PDB entry 2AHB | X-ray diffraction, 2.00 A resolution | chains A and B

== Chain A (and B) ==
Protein: Beta- ketoacyl-ACP synthase III
Organism: Mycobacterium tuberculosis
Notes: EC 2.3.1.41; chain B of this document is another copy of the same molecule, construct and numbering; everything in this record applies to it too
Reference sequence: P0A574 (FABH_MYCTU); residues 1-335 here = UniProt positions 1-335
Chain sequence (356 residues; numbered -20 to 335; the number before each row is that of its first residue; numbers below 1 keep their minus sign (Met-20 is residue -20)):
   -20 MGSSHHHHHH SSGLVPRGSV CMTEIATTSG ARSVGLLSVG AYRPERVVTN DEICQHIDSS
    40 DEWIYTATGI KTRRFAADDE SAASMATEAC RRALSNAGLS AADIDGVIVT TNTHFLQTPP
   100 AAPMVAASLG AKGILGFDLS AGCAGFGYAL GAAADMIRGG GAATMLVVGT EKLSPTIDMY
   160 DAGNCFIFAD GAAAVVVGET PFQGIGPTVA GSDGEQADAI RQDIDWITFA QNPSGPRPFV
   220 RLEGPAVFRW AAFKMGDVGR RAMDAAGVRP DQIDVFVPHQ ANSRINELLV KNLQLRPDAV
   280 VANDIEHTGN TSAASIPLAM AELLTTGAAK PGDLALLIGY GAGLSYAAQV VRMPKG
Disordered / not traced: -20 to 0, 335
Differences from the reference sequence: cloning artifact (-20 to -17, -10 to 0); expression tag (-16 to -11); engineered mutation Ala46 (Arg in P0A574), Ala161 (Arg in P0A574)

== Chain A / chain B interface ==
Contacting residue pairs - 140 pairs, chain A then chain B:
  Thr2(A) with Val247(B); Gln251(B); Leu313(B); Arg331(B), hydrogen bond (backbone-side chain)
  Glu3(A) with Ala245(B); Arg331(B)
  Ile4(A) with Gln182(B); Ile184(B); Gly185(B); Ala245(B); Leu313(B), hydrophobic; Val329(B), hydrophobic
  Ala5(A) with Pro186(B); Ala244(B); Ala245(B), hydrogen bond (backbone-backbone); Gly246(B)
  Thr6(A) with Arg11(B); Gln182(B), hydrogen bond
  Thr7(A) with Arg11(B); Pro186(B)
  Ser8(A) with Arg11(B)
  Asn91(A) with Gln96(B); Thr97(B)
  Thr92(A) with Gln96(B)
  His93(A) with Gln96(B)
  Phe94(A) with Gln96(B); Gln201(B); Asp204(B); Trp205(B), hydrogen bond (backbone-backbone); Ile206(B), hydrophobic
  Leu95(A) with Gln201(B); Asp204(B)
  Gln96(A) with Asn91(B), hydrogen bond (side chain-backbone); Thr92(B); His93(B), hydrogen bond (side chain-backbone); Phe94(B); Gln201(B); Trp205(B), hydrogen bond
  Thr97(A) with Arg200(B); Gln201(B), hydrogen bond (backbone-backbone); Ala321(B)
  Pro98(A) with Ala196(B); Ile199(B); Arg200(B); Gly322(B)
  Pro99(A) with Ser119(B); Gly121(B); Ala321(B); Gly322(B)
  Pro102(A) with Gly193(B); Gly322(B); Ser324(B)
  Met103(A) with Gly193(B)
  Ala106(A) with Gly193(B); Glu194(B)
  Lys111(A) with Ser191(B); Asp192(B), hydrogen bond (backbone-backbone); Gly193(B), hydrogen bond (backbone-backbone); Glu194(B), salt bridge
  Gly112(A) with Gly190(B); Ser191(B), hydrogen bond (backbone-backbone)
  Ile113(A) with Gly190(B); Ser191(B), hydrogen bond (backbone-side chain)
  Leu114(A) with Tyr127(B); Ala189(B), hydrophobic; Gly190(B)
  Gly115(A) with Tyr127(B), hydrogen bond (backbone-side chain)
  Phe116(A) with Leu118(B), hydrophobic; Ser119(B); Ala120(B), hydrophobic; Tyr127(B), hydrophobic
  Asp117(A) with Asp117(B); Leu118(B); Ser119(B), hydrogen bond (backbone-backbone)
  Leu118(A) with Phe116(B), hydrophobic; Asp117(B)
  Ser119(A) with Pro99(B); Phe116(B); Asp117(B), hydrogen bond (backbone-backbone)
  Ala120(A) with Phe116(B), hydrophobic
  Tyr127(A) with Leu114(B); Gly115(B), hydrogen bond (side chain-backbone); Phe116(B), hydrophobic
  Asp134(A) with Asp134(B); Met135(B)
  Met135(A) with Asp134(B)
  Pro154(A) with Ile206(B)
  Gln182(A) with Ile4(B); Thr6(B), hydrogen bond
  Gly183(A) with Ile4(B)
  Gly185(A) with Ile4(B)
  Pro186(A) with Ala5(B)
  Ala189(A) with Leu114(B)
  Gly190(A) with Gly112(B); Ile113(B); Leu114(B)
  Ser191(A) with Pro102(B); Gly112(B), hydrogen bond (backbone-backbone); Ile113(B), hydrogen bond (side chain-backbone)
  Gly193(A) with Pro102(B); Ala106(B)
  Glu194(A) with Ala106(B); Lys111(B), salt bridge
  Ala196(A) with Pro98(B); Met103(B), hydrophobic
  Ile199(A) with Thr97(B); Pro98(B)
  Arg200(A) with Thr97(B); Pro98(B)
  Gln201(A) with Phe94(B); Leu95(B); Gln96(B); Thr97(B), hydrogen bond (backbone-backbone)
  Asp204(A) with Phe94(B); Leu95(B)
  Trp205(A) with Phe94(B), hydrogen bond (backbone-backbone); Gln96(B); Trp205(B), hydrophobic
  Ile206(A) with Phe94(B), hydrophobic; Pro154(B), hydrophobic
  Phe208(A) with Phe208(B), hydrophobic; Ala209(B), hydrophobic
  Ala209(A) with Phe208(B), hydrophobic; Arg216(B)
  Pro212(A) with Phe208(B), hydrophobic; Pro212(B)
  Arg216(A) with Gln210(B)
  Ala244(A) with Ala5(B)
  Ala245(A) with Glu3(B); Ile4(B); Ala5(B), hydrogen bond (backbone-backbone)
  Gln251(A) with Thr2(B)
  Leu313(A) with Ile4(B), hydrophobic
  Ala321(A) with Thr97(B); Pro99(B)
  Gly322(A) with Pro98(B); Pro99(B); Pro102(B)
  Arg331(A) with Thr2(B), hydrogen bond (side chain-backbone); Ile4(B)
Other interface residues (no listed pair), chain A (69 interface residues in all): Gly121, Gly138, Ile184, Ile203, Gln210, Gly246, Ser324, Val329, Val330
Other interface residues (no listed pair), chain B (71 interface residues in all): Thr7, Gly138, Thr155, Ile203, Leu323

== Summary ==
The interface between chain A and chain B involves 69 residues on one side and 71 on the other, with 23
hydrogen bonds and 2 salt bridges. Polar contacts include Lys111(A)-Glu194(B), Thr2(A)-Arg331(B) and
Thr6(A)-Gln182(B).
Chain A and chain B are both Beta- ketoacyl-ACP synthase III (Mycobacterium tuberculosis); the structure,
X-ray crystal structure of R46A,R161A mutant of Mycobacterium tuberculosis FabH, was determined by X-ray
diffraction together with 1M1M and 2AJ9 from the same study.
